Entry 7Q9B (X-ray diffraction, 3.24 A resolution); this record covers chains HHH and JJJ of the 10 polymer chains in the assembly.

== Chain HHH ==
Molecule: Glu-ala-ala-gly-ile-gly-ile-leu-thr-val
Amino-acid sequence (10 residues; numbered 1 to 10; the number before each row is that of its first residue):
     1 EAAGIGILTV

== Chain JJJ ==
Molecule: Human T Cell Receptor Mel8, Beta Chain
From: Homo sapiens
Amino-acid sequence (245 residues; numbered 1 to 245; the number before each row is that of its first residue):
     1 NAGVTQTPKF QVLKTGQSMT LQCAQDMNHE YMSWYRQDPG MGLRLIHYSV GAGITDQGEV
    61 PNGYNVSRST TEDFPLRLLS AAPSQTSVYF CASSYSFTEA TYEQYFGPGT RLTVTEDLKN
   121 VFPPEVAVFE PSEAEISHTQ KATLVCLATG FYPDHVELSW WVNGKEVHSG VCTDPQPLKE
   181 QPALNDSRYA LSSRLRVSAT FWQDPRNHFR CQVQFYGLSE NDEWTQDRAK PVTQIVSAEA
   241 WGRAD
Cystine bridges: Cys-23/Cys-91, Cys-146/Cys-211

== Interface between chain HHH and chain JJJ ==
Residue-residue contacts (10; chain HHH residue first):
  Gly-4(HHH) with Thr-98(JJJ); Glu-99(JJJ)
  Ile-5(HHH) with Thr-98(JJJ); Glu-99(JJJ)
  Gly-6(HHH) with Thr-98(JJJ), hydrogen bond (backbone-backbone)
  Ile-7(HHH) with Thr-98(JJJ), hydrogen bond (backbone-side chain); Glu-99(JJJ)
  Leu-8(HHH) with Ser-96(JJJ); Tyr-102(JJJ), hydrophobic
  Thr-9(HHH) with Tyr-95(JJJ), hydrogen bond
Also at the interface, not in a pair above, chain JJJ (6 interface residues in all): Ala-100

== In short ==
Chain HHH and chain JJJ each contribute 6 residues to their interface, with 3 hydrogen bonds. Polar contacts
include Ile-7(HHH)/Thr-98(JJJ), Thr-9(HHH)/Tyr-95(JJJ) and Gly-6(HHH)/Thr-98(JJJ).
Chain HHH is Glu-ala-ala-gly-ile-gly-ile-leu-thr-val and chain JJJ is Human T Cell Receptor Mel8, Beta Chain
(Homo sapiens); the structure, MHC Class I A02 Allele presenting EAAGIGILTV, in complex with Mel8 TCR, was
determined by X-ray diffraction, deposited together with 7ZUC, 7Q98, 7Q99 and 7Q9A.
